Entry 1O7D (X-ray diffraction, 2.70 A resolution); this record covers chains B and D of the 5 polymer chains in the assembly.

[Chain B]
Name: Lysosomal alpha-mannosidase
From: Bos taurus
Notes: EC 3.2.1.24; fragment: alpha-mannosidase b peptide, residues 348-431
Reference sequence: Q29451 (MA2B1_BOVIN); residues 347-430 here correspond to UniProt positions 349-432 (UniProt number = residue number + 2)
Sequence (84 residues; row label = number of the first residue in the row):
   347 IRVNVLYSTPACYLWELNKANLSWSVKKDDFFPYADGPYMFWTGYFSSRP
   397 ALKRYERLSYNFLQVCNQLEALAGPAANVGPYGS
Unresolved in the structure: 423-430

[Chain D]
Name: Lysosomal alpha-mannosidase
From: Bos taurus
Notes: EC 3.2.1.24; fragment: alpha-mannosidase d peptide, residues 592-873
Reference sequence: Q29451 (MA2B1_BOVIN); residues 603-884 here correspond to UniProt positions 592-873 (UniProt number = residue number - 11)
Sequence (282 residues; numbered 603 to 884; the number before each row is that of its first residue):
   603 RDLVIQNEYLRARFDPNTGLLMELENLEQNLLLPVRQAFYWYNASTGNNL
   653 SSQASGAYIFRPNQNKPLFVSHWAQTHLVKASLVQEVHQNFSAWCSQVVR
   703 LYPRQRHLELEWTVGPIPVGDGWGKEVISRFDTALATRGLFYTDSNGREI
   753 LERRRNYRPTWKLNQTEPVAGNYYPVNSRIYITDGNMQLTVLTDRSQGGS
   803 SLRDGSLELMVHRRLLKDDARGVGEPLNKEGSGLWVRGRHLVLLDKKETA
   853 AARHRLQAEMEVLAPQVVLAQGGGARYRLEKA
Unresolved in the structure: 630-632, 876-884
Covalent attachments: N-acetylglucosamine (NAG) linked to Asn-645, Asn-692, Asn-766

[Interface between chain B and chain D]
Pairs across the interface (71; chain B residue first):
  Lys-373(B) / Thr-762(D)  hydrogen bond
  Asp-375(B) / Thr-762(D)  hydrogen bond
  Asp-376(B) / Leu-753(D)
  Asp-376(B) / Arg-755(D)  salt bridge
  Phe-378(B) / Tyr-776(D)
  Phe-378(B) / Pro-777(D)
  Pro-379(B) / Arg-760(D)
  Pro-379(B) / Gly-773(D)
  Pro-379(B) / Tyr-775(D)
  Pro-379(B) / Tyr-776(D)
  Asp-382(B) / Arg-823(D)  salt bridge
  Pro-384(B) / Thr-768(D)
  Tyr-385(B) / Leu-652(D)  hydrophobic
  Tyr-385(B) / Ser-653(D)
  Tyr-385(B) / Arg-663(D)
  Tyr-385(B) / Thr-768(D)  hydrogen bond (backbone-side chain)
  Tyr-385(B) / Glu-769(D)
  Met-386(B) / Gln-655(D)
  Met-386(B) / Arg-823(D)  hydrogen bond
  Phe-387(B) / Tyr-660(D)
  Phe-387(B) / Ile-661(D)
  Phe-387(B) / Phe-662(D)  hydrogen bond (backbone-backbone)
  Phe-387(B) / Gln-767(D)
  Phe-387(B) / Thr-768(D)
  Phe-387(B) / Glu-769(D)
  Phe-387(B) / Ala-772(D)  hydrophobic
  Phe-387(B) / Gly-773(D)
  Trp-388(B) / Tyr-660(D)
  Trp-388(B) / Ile-661(D)
  Trp-388(B) / Arg-823(D)
  Thr-389(B) / Tyr-660(D)
  Thr-389(B) / Phe-662(D)
  Thr-389(B) / Ala-772(D)
  Thr-389(B) / Tyr-775(D)
  Gly-390(B) / Tyr-660(D)  hydrogen bond (backbone-backbone)
  Gly-390(B) / Phe-662(D)
  Gly-390(B) / Arg-815(D)  hydrogen bond (backbone-side chain)
  Tyr-391(B) / Ala-659(D)
  Tyr-391(B) / Tyr-660(D)  hydrogen bond (backbone-backbone)
  Phe-392(B) / Tyr-775(D)
  Phe-392(B) / Tyr-776(D)
  Phe-392(B) / Pro-777(D)
  Phe-392(B) / Ser-798(D)
  Phe-392(B) / Gln-799(D)
  Phe-392(B) / Gly-800(D)
  Ser-393(B) / Gln-799(D)
  Ser-393(B) / Gly-800(D)  hydrogen bond (side chain-backbone)
  Ser-393(B) / Met-812(D)  hydrogen bond (side chain-backbone)
  Ser-394(B) / Ala-659(D)  hydrogen bond (side chain-backbone)
  Ser-394(B) / Arg-815(D)  hydrogen bond
  Ser-394(B) / Leu-829(D)
  Pro-396(B) / Arg-797(D)  hydrogen bond (backbone-side chain)
  Pro-396(B) / Val-813(D)
  Pro-396(B) / His-814(D)
  Pro-396(B) / Val-838(D)  hydrophobic
  Ala-397(B) / Arg-797(D)
  Ala-397(B) / Val-838(D)
  Lys-399(B) / Ser-798(D)
  Arg-400(B) / Asp-796(D)  hydrogen bond (side chain-backbone)
  Arg-400(B) / Arg-797(D)
  Arg-403(B) / Asn-779(D)  hydrogen bond (side chain-backbone)
  Arg-403(B) / Asp-796(D)
  Arg-403(B) / Arg-797(D)
  Arg-403(B) / Ser-798(D)
  Tyr-406(B) / Val-864(D)  hydrophobic
  Asn-407(B) / Val-864(D)  hydrogen bond (side chain-backbone)
  Asn-407(B) / Leu-865(D)
  Asn-407(B) / Ala-866(D)  hydrogen bond (side chain-backbone)
  Phe-408(B) / Gln-868(D)
  Gln-410(B) / Leu-865(D)
  Val-411(B) / Gln-868(D)
Also at the interface, not in a pair above, chain B (28 interface residues in all): Arg-395
Also at the interface, not in a pair above, chain D (40 interface residues in all): Pro-761, Glu-832, Gly-835

[Overview]
The interface between chain B and chain D involves 28 residues on one side and 40 on the other, with 17
hydrogen bonds and 2 salt bridges. Polar pairs include Asp-376(B)/Arg-755(D), Asp-382(B)/Arg-823(D) and
Lys-373(B)/Thr-762(D). N-acetylglucosamine is covalently linked to Asn-645(D), Asn-692(D) and Asn-766(D).
Here chain B is Lysosomal alpha-mannosidase and chain D is Lysosomal alpha-mannosidase, both from Bos taurus.
Entry 1O7D (The structure of the bovine lysosomal a-mannosidase suggests a novel mechanism for low pH
activation) was determined by X-ray diffraction.
